8WH5 - chains J and K of the 11 polymer chains in the assembly; structure by electron microscopy, 3.58 A resolution.

== Chain J ==
Molecule: antisense strand (167-nt DNA)
Sequence (167 nucleotides; each row starts with the number of its first residue; numbers below 1 keep their minus sign (DT-19 is residue -19)):
   -19 TCAGCGACACCGGCACTGGAATCGGATGTATATATCTGACACGTGCCTGG
    31 AGACTAGGGAGTAATCCCCTTGGGCGGTTAAACGCGGGGGACAGCGCGTA
    81 CGTGCGTTTAAGCGGTGCTAGAGCTGTCTACGACCAATTGAGCGGCCTCG
   131 GCACCGGGATTCTCGAT
Not modelled in the structure: -19 to 13, 147

== Chain K ==
Protein: ATP-dependent DNA helicase DDM1
Organism: Arabidopsis thaliana
Notes: EC 3.6.4.12
Reference sequence: Q9XFH4 (DDM1_ARATH); residues 1-764 here = UniProt positions 1-764
Chain sequence (765 residues; each row starts with the number of its first residue; numbering starts at 0):
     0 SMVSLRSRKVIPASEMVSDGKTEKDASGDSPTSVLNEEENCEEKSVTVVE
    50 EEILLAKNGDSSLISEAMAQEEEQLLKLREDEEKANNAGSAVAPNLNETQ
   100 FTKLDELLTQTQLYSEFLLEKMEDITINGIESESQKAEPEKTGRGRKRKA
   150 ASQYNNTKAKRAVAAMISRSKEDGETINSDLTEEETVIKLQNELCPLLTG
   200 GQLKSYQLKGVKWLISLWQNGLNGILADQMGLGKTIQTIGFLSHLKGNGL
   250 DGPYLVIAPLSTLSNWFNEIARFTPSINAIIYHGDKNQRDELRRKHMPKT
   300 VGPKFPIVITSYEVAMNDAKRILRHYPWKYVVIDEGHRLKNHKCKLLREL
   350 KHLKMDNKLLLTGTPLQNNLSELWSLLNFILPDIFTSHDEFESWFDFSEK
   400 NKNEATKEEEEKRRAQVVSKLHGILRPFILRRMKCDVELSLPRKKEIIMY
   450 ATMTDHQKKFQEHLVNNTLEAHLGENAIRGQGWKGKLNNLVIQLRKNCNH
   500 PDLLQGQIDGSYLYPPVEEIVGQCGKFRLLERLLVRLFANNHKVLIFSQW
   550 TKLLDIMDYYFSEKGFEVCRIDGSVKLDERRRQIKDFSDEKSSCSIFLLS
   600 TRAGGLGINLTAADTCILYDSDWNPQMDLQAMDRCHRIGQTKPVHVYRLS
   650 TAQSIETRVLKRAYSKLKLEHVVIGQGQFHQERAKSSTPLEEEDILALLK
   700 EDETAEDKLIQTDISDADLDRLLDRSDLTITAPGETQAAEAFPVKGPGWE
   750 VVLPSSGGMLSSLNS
Not modelled in the structure: 0-198, 384-414, 675-764
Construct notes: expression tag (0)
Swiss-Prot annotation at these positions:
  - motif: Arg145 to Gln152 (Nuclear localization signal 1), Asp333 to His336 (DEAH box), Leu429 to Val436 (Nuclear localization signal 2)
  - binding site (ATP): Asp227 to Thr234

== Interface between chain J and chain K ==
Contacting residue pairs - 21 pairs, chain J then chain K:
  DT51(J) with Asn487(K), sugar contact
  DG52(J) with Lys495(K), salt bridge to the phosphate; Gln506(K), phosphate contact; Trp549(K), phosphate contact
  DG53(J) with Trp549(K), phosphate contact; Thr550(K), hydrogen bond to the phosphate; Lys551(K), hydrogen bond to the phosphate
  DG54(J) with Gln548(K), phosphate contact; Thr550(K), phosphate contact; Asp571(K), phosphate contact; Gly572(K), hydrogen bond to the phosphate; Ser599(K), hydrogen bond to the phosphate; Arg601(K), phosphate contact
  DC55(J) with Gly572(K), phosphate contact; Ala602(K), phosphate contact; Gly603(K), hydrogen bond to the phosphate
  DG56(J) with Leu259(K), phosphate contact; Glu312(K), sugar contact
  DG57(J) with His282(K), salt bridge to the phosphate; Asp284(K), phosphate contact
  DT58(J) with Asp284(K), phosphate contact
Also at the interface, not in a pair above, chain J (9 interface residues in all): DT50
Also at the interface, not in a pair above, chain K (20 interface residues in all): Asn488, Ser573, Arg579

== Summary ==
9 residues of chain J and 20 residues of chain K are in contact, with 5 hydrogen bonds and 2 salt bridges.
Polar pairs include DG53(J)-Thr550(K), DG53(J)-Lys551(K) and DG54(J)-Gly572(K). Curated annotation (UniProt)
lists 8 ATP-binding residues on chain K.
Chain J is antisense strand (167-nt DNA) and chain K is ATP-dependent DNA helicase DDM1 (Arabidopsis
thaliana); the structure, Structure of DDM1-nucleosome complex in the apo state, was determined by electron
microscopy together with 8WH8, 8WH9, 8WHA and 8WHB from the same study.
